8RTD - chains A and E of the 34 polymer chains in the assembly; structure by electron microscopy, 4.33 A resolution (low resolution: residue-level contacts below are approximate; hydrogen-bond / salt-bridge calls are withheld).

# Chain A (and E)
Protein: TrwJ protein
From: Escherichia coli
Notes: chain E of this document is another copy of the same molecule, construct and numbering; everything in this record applies to it too
Reference sequence: A8R752 (A8R752_SALDU); residues 1-229 here = UniProt positions 1-229
Sequence (229 residues; numbered 1 to 229; the number before each row is that of its first residue):
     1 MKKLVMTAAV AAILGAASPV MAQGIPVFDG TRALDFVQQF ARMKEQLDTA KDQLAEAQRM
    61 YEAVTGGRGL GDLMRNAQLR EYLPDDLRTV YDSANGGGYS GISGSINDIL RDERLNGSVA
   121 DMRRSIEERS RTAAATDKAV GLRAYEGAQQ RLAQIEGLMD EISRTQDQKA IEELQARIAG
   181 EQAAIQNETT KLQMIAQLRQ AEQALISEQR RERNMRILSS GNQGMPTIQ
Unresolved in the structure: 1-32

# How chain A and chain E interact
Contacting residue pairs (15; chain A residue first):
  Ala63(A) with Asp167(E); Gln168(E); Lys169(E)
  Val64(A) with Lys169(E)
  Leu70(A) with Glu173(E)
  Tyr82(A) with Arg143(E); Ala144(E); Gly147(E)
  Ile102(A) with Ala139(E)
  Ser105(A) with Ala139(E)
  Gln186(A) with Ile185(E)
  Ala201(A) with Ala134(E); Asp137(E); Lys138(E)
  Ala204(A) with Ala134(E)
Other interface residues (no listed pair), chain A (19 interface residues in all): Ala50, Ala57, Arg68, Val90, Ile106, Ile109, Ala179, Gln193, Met194, Leu205
Other interface residues (no listed pair), chain E (21 interface residues in all): Thr49, Glu56, Ala135, Thr136, Gly141, Ala170, Leu174, Ile178, Leu192

# In short
19 residues of chain A and 21 residues of chain E are in contact.
Both chains are TrwJ protein (Escherichia coli). Entry 8RTD (Stalk-Arches-IMC structure from the
fully-assembled R388 type IV secretion system) was determined by electron microscopy together with 8RT4, 8RT5,
8RT6, 8RT7, 8RT8, 8RT9, 8RTA and 8RTB from the same study.
